5WRP - chains A and B of the 4 polymer chains in the assembly; structure by X-ray diffraction, 2.85 A resolution.

# Chain A (and B)
Name: Pyruvate kinase
Organism: Mycobacterium tuberculosis (strain ATCC 25618 / H37Rv)
Notes: EC 2.7.1.40; chain B of this document is another copy of the same molecule, construct and numbering; everything in this record applies to it too
UniProt: P9WKE5 (KPYK_MYCTU); residues 1-472 here = UniProt positions 1-472
Sequence (475 residues; numbered -2 to 472; the number before each row is that of its first residue; numbers below 1 keep their minus sign (Gly-2 is residue -2)):
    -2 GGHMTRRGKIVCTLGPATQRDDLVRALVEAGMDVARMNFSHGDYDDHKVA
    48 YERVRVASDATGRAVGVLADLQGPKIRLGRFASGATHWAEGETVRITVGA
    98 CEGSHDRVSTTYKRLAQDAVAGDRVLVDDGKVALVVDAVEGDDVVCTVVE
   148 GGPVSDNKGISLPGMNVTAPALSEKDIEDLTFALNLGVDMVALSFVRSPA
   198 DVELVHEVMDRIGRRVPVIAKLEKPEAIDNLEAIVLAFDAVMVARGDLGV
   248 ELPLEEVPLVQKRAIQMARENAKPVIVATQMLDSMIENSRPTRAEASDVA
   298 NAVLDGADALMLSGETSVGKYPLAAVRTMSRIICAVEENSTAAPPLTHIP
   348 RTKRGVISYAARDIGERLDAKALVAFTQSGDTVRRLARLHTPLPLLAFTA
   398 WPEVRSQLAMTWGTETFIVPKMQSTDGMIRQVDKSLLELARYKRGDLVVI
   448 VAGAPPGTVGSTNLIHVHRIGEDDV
Disordered / not traced: -2 to -1 (chain B: -2 to 0)
Construct notes: expression tag (-2 to 0)
UniProt features mapped onto this chain:
  - binding site (substrate): Arg33, Gly243, Asp244, Thr276
  - binding site (ATP): Asn35 to His38, Arg74, Lys155
  - binding site (K(+)): Asn35, Ser37, Asp67
  - binding site (Mg(2+)): Glu220, Asp244
  - site: Lys218 (Transition state stabilizer)
  - modified residue: Ser37 (Phosphoserine)
  - mutagenesis: Ser37 (S37A: Partial loss of phosphorylation. Decrease in activity)
From the paper describing this entry:
  - self-association interface (contacts with another copy of this molecule); pairs are residue here / residue on that copy: Thr422-Asp423 (hydrogen bond), Thr455-Asp470
  - contacts within the chain: Thr422-Asp423 (hydrogen bond)
  - allosteric site: Ala217, Lys218, Ala237 (from molecular simulation)

# How chain A and chain B interact
Pairs across the interface (34):
  Glu147(A) with Arg287(B), salt bridge
  Arg242(A) with Arg290(B)
  Leu251(A) with Pro288(B); Thr289(B); Arg290(B); Ala293(B)
  Glu252(A) with Arg328(B), salt bridge; Ile329(B); Ala332(B)
  Pro255(A) with Ser294(B)
  Leu256(A) with Ala332(B); Asn336(B)
  Lys259(A) with Asn298(B), hydrogen bond; Leu301(B)
  Gln277(A) with Arg290(B), hydrogen bond
  Arg287(A) with Glu147(B), salt bridge
  Pro288(A) with Leu251(B)
  Thr289(A) with Leu251(B)
  Arg290(A) with Arg242(B); Leu251(B); Gln277(B), hydrogen bond; Asp295(B), salt bridge
  Ala293(A) with Leu251(B)
  Ser294(A) with Pro255(B); Asp295(B)
  Asp295(A) with Arg290(B), salt bridge; Ser294(B), hydrogen bond
  Asn298(A) with Lys259(B), hydrogen bond; Asn298(B), hydrogen bond
  Leu301(A) with Lys259(B)
  Arg328(A) with Glu252(B), salt bridge
  Ile329(A) with Glu252(B)
  Ala332(A) with Leu256(B)
  Asn336(A) with Leu256(B)
Other interface residues (no listed pair), chain A (25 interface residues in all): Gly243, Val254, Ala297, Val333
Other interface residues (no listed pair), chain B (26 interface residues in all): Gly243, Val254, Ala291, Ala297, Val333

# In short
25 residues of chain A and 26 residues of chain B are in contact, with 6 hydrogen bonds and 6 salt bridges.
Among the polar pairs are Glu147(A)-Arg287(B), Glu252(A)-Arg328(B) and Arg290(A)-Asp295(B). The paper reports
an allosteric site at Ala217(A), Lys218(A) and Ala237(A); a self-association interface involving Thr422(A) and
Thr455(A).
Chain A and chain B are both Pyruvate kinase (Mycobacterium tuberculosis (strain ATCC 25618 / H37Rv)); the
structure, T-state crystal structure of pyruvate kinase from Mycobacterium tuberculosis, was determined by
X-ray diffraction (same publication as 5WS8, 5WS9, 5WSA, 5WSB and 5WSC).
